8SMY - chains G and I of the 12 polymer chains in the assembly; structure by electron microscopy, 3.20 A resolution.

== Chain G ==
Molecule: Histone H2A type 1-B/E
Source organism: Homo sapiens
UniProt: P04908 (H2A1B_HUMAN); residues 11-129 here correspond to UniProt positions 12-130 (UniProt number = residue number + 1)
Chain sequence (119 residues; numbered 11 to 129; the number before each row is that of its first residue):
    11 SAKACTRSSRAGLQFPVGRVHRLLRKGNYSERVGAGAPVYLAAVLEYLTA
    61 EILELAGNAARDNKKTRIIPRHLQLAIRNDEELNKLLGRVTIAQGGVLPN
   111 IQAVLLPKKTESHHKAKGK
Not modelled in the structure: 120-129
Differences from the reference sequence: engineered mutation Ser11 (Arg12 in P04908), Cys15 (Lys16 in P04908)
Curated features (UniProtKB/Swiss-Prot):
  - modified residue: Lys13 (N6-(beta-hydroxybutyryl)lysine), Lys36 (N6-(2-hydroxyisobutyryl)lysine), Lys74 (N6-(2-hydroxyisobutyryl)lysine), Lys75 (N6-(2-hydroxyisobutyryl)lysine), Lys95 (N6-(2-hydroxyisobutyryl)lysine), Gln104 (N5-methylglutamine), Lys118 (N6-(2-hydroxyisobutyryl)lysine), Lys119 (N6-crotonyllysine), Thr120 (Phosphothreonine), Lys125 (N6-crotonyllysine)
  - cross-link (Glycyl lysine isopeptide (Lys-Gly)): Lys13 (interchain with G-Cter in ubiquitin), Lys119 (interchain with G-Cter in ubiquitin)

== Chain I ==
Molecule: 147-nt DNA strand
Source organism: Homo sapiens
Sequence (147 nucleotides; numbered -73 to 73; the number before each row is that of its first residue; numbers below 1 keep their minus sign (DA-73 is residue -73)):
   -73 ATCGAGAATCCCGGTGCCGAGGCCGCTCAATTGGTCGTAGACAGCTCTAG
   -23 CACCGCTTAAACGCACGTACGCGCTGTCCCCCGCGTTTTAACCGCCAAGG
    27 GGATTACTCCCTAGTCTCCAGGCACGTGTCAGATATATACATCCGAT

== How chain G and chain I interact ==
Residue-residue contacts (14; chain G residue first):
  Arg29(G) - DG48(I)  sugar contact
  Arg29(G) - DC49(I)  salt bridge to the phosphate
  Arg42(G) - DT38(I)  hydrogen bond to the sugar
  Arg42(G) - DA39(I)  phosphate contact
  Val43(G) - DT38(I)  sugar contact
  Val43(G) - DA39(I)  hydrogen bond to the phosphate
  Gly44(G) - DT38(I)  phosphate contact
  Ala45(G) - DT38(I)  hydrogen bond to the phosphate
  Lys75(G) - DG58(I)  sugar contact
  Lys75(G) - DA59(I)  salt bridge to the phosphate
  Thr76(G) - DA57(I)  sugar contact
  Thr76(G) - DG58(I)  hydrogen bond to the phosphate
  Arg77(G) - DA57(I)  sugar contact
  Arg77(G) - DG58(I)  phosphate contact
Interface residues without a listed pair, chain G (10 interface residues in all): Arg35, Glu41

== In short ==
10 residues of chain G and 7 residues of chain I are in contact, with 4 hydrogen bonds and 2 salt bridges.
Polar pairs include Arg42(G)-DT38(I), Val43(G)-DA39(I) and Ala45(G)-DT38(I).
Chain G is Histone H2A type 1-B/E and chain I is a 147-nt DNA strand, both from Homo sapiens; the structure,
Cryo-EM structure of the human nucleosome core particle in complex with RNF168 and UbcH5c~Ub (UbcH5c
chemically ..., was determined by electron microscopy together with 8SMW, 8SMX, 8SMZ, 8SN0, 8SN1, 8SN2 and 3
further entries from the same study.
